Entry 2CV5 (X-ray diffraction, 2.50 A resolution); this record covers chains I and B of the 10 polymer chains in the assembly.

# Chain I
Molecule: 146-nt DNA strand
Sequence (146 nucleotides; numbered 1 to 146; the number before each row is that of its first residue):
     1 ATCAATATCC ACCTGCAGAT TCTACCAAAA GTGTATTTGG AAACTGCTCC ATCAAAAGGC
    61 ATGTTCAGCT GAATTCAGCT GAACATGCCT TTTGATGGAG CAGTTTCCAA ATACACTTTT
   121 GGTAGAATCT GCAGGTGGAT ATTGAT
Bound ions: Mn2+ site 1 near DG68 (its only coordinating residue here); Mn2+ site 2 near DG121 (its only coordinating residue here)

# Chain B
Name: Histone H4
Organism: Homo sapiens
UniProt: P62805 (H4_HUMAN); numbering as in UniProt (aligned over 0-102)
Amino-acid sequence (103 residues; row label = number of the first residue in the row; numbering starts at 0):
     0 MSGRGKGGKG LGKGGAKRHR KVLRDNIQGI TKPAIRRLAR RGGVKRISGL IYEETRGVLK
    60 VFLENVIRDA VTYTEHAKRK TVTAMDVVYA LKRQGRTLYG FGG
Unresolved in the structure: 0-24
Curated features (UniProtKB/Swiss-Prot):
  - natural variant: Ala33 (P33A: In TEBIVANED1; this construct carries the variant), Arg36 (R36W: In TEBIVANED3), Arg92 (K92R: In TEBIVANED1; this construct carries the variant), Arg95 (G95R: Found in a patient with a neurodevelopmental disorder; uncertain significance; this construct carries the variant)

# Interface between chain I and chain B
Contacting residue pairs (7; chain I residue first):
  DG40(I) - Lys77(B)  salt bridge to the phosphate
  DC60(I) - Thr30(B)  phosphate contact
  DC60(I) - Pro32(B)  phosphate contact
  DC60(I) - Arg36(B)  salt bridge to the phosphate
  DA61(I) - Thr30(B)  phosphate contact
  DA61(I) - Pro32(B)  phosphate contact
  DC69(I) - Arg45(B)  sugar contact
Interface residues without a listed pair, chain I (5 interface residues in all): DT70

# Overview
Chain I and chain B each contribute 5 residues to their interface; the contacts include 2 salt bridges. Polar
contacts include DG40(I)-Lys77(B) and DC60(I)-Arg36(B).
Here chain I is a 146-nt DNA strand and chain B is Histone H4 (Homo sapiens). Entry 2CV5 (Crystal structure of
human nucleosome core particle) was determined by X-ray diffraction.
